3G5V - chains A and B of the 3 polymer chains in the assembly; structure by X-ray diffraction, 2.00 A resolution.

== Chain A ==
Name: 806 light chain
From: Mus musculus
Chain sequence (212 residues; each row starts with the number of its first residue):
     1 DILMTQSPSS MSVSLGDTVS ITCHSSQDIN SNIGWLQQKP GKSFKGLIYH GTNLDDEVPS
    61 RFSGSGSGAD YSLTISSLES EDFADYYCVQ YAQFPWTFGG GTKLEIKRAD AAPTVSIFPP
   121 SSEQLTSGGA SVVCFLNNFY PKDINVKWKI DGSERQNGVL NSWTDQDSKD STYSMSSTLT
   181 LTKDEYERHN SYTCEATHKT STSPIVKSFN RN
Cystine bridges: C23-C88, C134-C194

== Chain B ==
Name: 808 heavy chain
From: Mus musculus
Chain sequence (213 residues; numbered 1 to 213; the number before each row is that of its first residue):
     1 DVQLQESGPS LVKPSQSLSL TCTVTGYSIT SDFAWNWIRQ FPGNKLEWMG YISYSGNTRY
    61 NPSLKSRISI TRDTSSNQFF LQLNSVTIED TATYYCVTAG RGFPYWGQGT LVTVSAAKTT
   121 PPSVYPLAPG CGDTTGSSVT LGCLVKGYFP ESVTVTANSG SLSSSVHTFP ALLQSDLYTM
   181 SSSVTVPSST WPSETVTCSV AHPASSTTVD KKA
Unresolved in the structure: 130-139, 164-165, 192
Cystine bridges: C22-C96, C143-C198

== Chain A / chain B interface ==
Pairs across the interface - 80 pairs, chain A then chain B:
  L36(A) with W106(B), hydrophobic
  Q38(A) with Q40(B), hydrogen bond; Y95(B), hydrogen bond
  K42(A) with Q40(B), hydrogen bond; T93(B), hydrogen bond; Y95(B), hydrogen bond
  F44(A) with Q40(B); L46(B), hydrophobic; Y95(B); W106(B), hydrophobic
  G46(A) with F103(B), hydrogen bond (backbone-backbone); P104(B); W106(B)
  Y49(A) with R101(B); G102(B)
  D55(A) with R101(B); P104(B)
  Y87(A) with Q40(B), hydrogen bond; N44(B), hydrogen bond (side chain-backbone); L46(B), hydrophobic
  V89(A) with F103(B), hydrophobic
  Y91(A) with F103(B), hydrophobic
  F94(A) with W48(B), hydrophobic; Y51(B); R59(B)
  P95(A) with W48(B), hydrophobic; N61(B); P62(B)
  W96(A) with N36(B); W48(B); Y51(B), hydrophobic; F103(B), hydrophobic
  F98(A) with I38(B), hydrophobic; L46(B), hydrophobic; W48(B)
  S116(A) with T140(B)
  F118(A) with L127(B); A128(B); P129(B); T140(B)
  P119(A) with A128(B)
  S121(A) with Y125(B); P126(B)
  E123(A) with Y125(B); P126(B); K211(B), salt bridge
  Q124(A) with Y125(B); K146(B)
  S127(A) with Y125(B)
  S131(A) with L144(B); K146(B)
  V133(A) with L127(B), hydrophobic; L144(B), hydrophobic
  F135(A) with L127(B), hydrophobic; L141(B); G142(B); F169(B), hydrophobic; S181(B); S182(B); S183(B)
  N137(A) with T140(B); H167(B); F169(B); S183(B), hydrogen bond
  N138(A) with H167(B), hydrogen bond
  L160(A) with L172(B), hydrophobic; Q174(B)
  N161(A) with L172(B)
  S162(A) with F169(B); P170(B), hydrogen bond (side chain-backbone); L172(B)
  W163(A) with P170(B)
  T164(A) with T168(B); F169(B)
  K169(A) with S163(B)
  S174(A) with H167(B), hydrogen bond; F169(B)
  M175(A) with F169(B)
  S176(A) with F169(B); S181(B), hydrogen bond
Also at the interface, not in a pair above, chain A (39 interface residues in all): K45, D56, T178, T180
Also at the interface, not in a pair above, chain B (42 interface residues in all): E47, A99, Y105, Q108

== Summary ==
Chain A and chain B form an interface of 39 and 42 residues respectively; the contacts include 13 hydrogen
bonds and 1 salt bridge. Polar pairs include E123(A)-K211(B), Q38(A)-Q40(B) and Q38(A)-Y95(B).
Here chain A is 806 light chain and chain B is 808 heavy chain, both from Mus musculus. Entry 3G5V (Antibodies
Specifically Targeting a Locally Misfolded Region of Tumor Associated EGFR) was determined by X-ray
diffraction together with 3G5Y, 3G5Z and 3G5X from the same study.
